Entry 5H7O (X-ray diffraction, 2.80 A resolution); this record covers chains D and E of the 6 polymer chains in the assembly.

# Chain D
Protein: Tubulin beta-2B chain
From: Bos taurus
UniProt: Q6B856 (TBB2B_BOVIN); residue numbers follow UniProt; this construct covers 1-445
Chain sequence (445 residues; numbered 1 to 445; the number before each row is that of its first residue):
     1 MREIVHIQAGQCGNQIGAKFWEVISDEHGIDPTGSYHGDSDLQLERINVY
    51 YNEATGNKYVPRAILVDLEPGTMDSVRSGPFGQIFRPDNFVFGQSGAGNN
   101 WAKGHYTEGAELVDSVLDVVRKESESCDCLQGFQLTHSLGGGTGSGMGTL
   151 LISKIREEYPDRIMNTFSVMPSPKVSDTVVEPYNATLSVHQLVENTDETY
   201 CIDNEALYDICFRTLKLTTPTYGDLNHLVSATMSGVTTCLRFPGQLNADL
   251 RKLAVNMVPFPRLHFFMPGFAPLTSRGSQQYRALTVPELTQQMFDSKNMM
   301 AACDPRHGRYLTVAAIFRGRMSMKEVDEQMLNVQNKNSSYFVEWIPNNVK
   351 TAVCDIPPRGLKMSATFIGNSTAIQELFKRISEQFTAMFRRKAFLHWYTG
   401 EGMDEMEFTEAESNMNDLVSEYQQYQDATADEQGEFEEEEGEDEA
Disordered / not traced: 274-283, 432-445
Residues lining bound ligands:
  - 7Q7 (2-(1H-indol-4-yl)-4-(3,4,5-trimethoxyphenyl)-1H-imidazo[4,5-c]pyridine): Val236, Cys239, Leu240, Leu246, Asn247, Ala248, Asp249, Lys252, Leu253, Asn256, Met257, Val313, Ala314, Ala315, Ile316, Asn347, Asn348, Val349, Lys350, Ala352, Ile368
  - GTP (guanosine-5'-triphosphate): Gly10, Gln11, Cys12, Gln15, Ile16, Asp67, Gly96, Ala97, Gly98, Asn99, Ser138, Gly140, Gly141, Gly142, Thr143, Gly144, Ser145, Val169, Pro171, Val175, Ser176, Glu181, Asn204, Leu207, Tyr222, Leu225, Asn226
Swiss-Prot annotation at these positions:
  - motif: Met1 to Ile4 (MREI motif)
  - binding site (GTP): Gln11, Glu69, Ser138, Gly142, Thr143, Gly144, Asn204, Asn226
  - binding site (Mg(2+)): Glu69
  - modified residue: Ser40 (Phosphoserine), Thr55 (Phosphothreonine), Lys58 (N6-acetyllysine), Ser172 (Phosphoserine), Thr285 (Phosphothreonine), Thr290 (Phosphothreonine), Arg318 (Omega-N-methylarginine), Glu438 (5-glutamyl polyglutamate)
  - cross-link (Glycyl lysine isopeptide (Lys-Gly)): Lys58 (interchain with G-Cter in ubiquitin), Lys324 (interchain with G-Cter in ubiquitin)

# Chain E
Protein: Stathmin-4
From: Rattus norvegicus
UniProt: P63043 (STMN4_RAT), isoform P63043-3; residues 5-145 here correspond to UniProt positions 76-216 (UniProt number = residue number + 71)
Chain sequence (143 residues; row label = number of the first residue in the row):
     3 MADMEVIELNKCTSGQSFEVILKPPSFDGVPEFNASLPRRRDPSLEEIQK
    53 KLEAAEERRKYQEAELLKHLAEKREHEREVIQKAIEENNNFIKMAKEKLA
   103 QKMESNKENREAHLAAMLERLQEKDKHAEEVRKNKELKEEASR
Disordered / not traced: 3-5, 29-43, 142-145
Construct notes: initiating methionine (3); expression tag (4)
Swiss-Prot annotation at these positions:
  - modified residue: Ser19 (Phosphoserine)

# How chain D and chain E interact
Pairs across the interface (22):
  Tyr106(D) - His129(E)  hydrogen bond
  Tyr106(D) - Ala130(E)  hydrophobic
  Tyr106(D) - Val133(E)  hydrophobic
  Tyr106(D) - Arg134(E)  hydrogen bond (backbone-side chain)
  Thr107(D) - Lys137(E)
  Ala110(D) - Arg134(E)
  Ser153(D) - Leu123(E)
  Lys154(D) - Asp127(E)  salt bridge
  Glu157(D) - Leu120(E)
  Glu157(D) - Leu123(E)
  Glu157(D) - Gln124(E)
  Glu157(D) - Asp127(E)
  Pro160(D) - Leu116(E)  hydrophobic
  Gln191(D) - Lys126(E)
  Asn195(D) - Leu123(E)
  Thr399(D) - Lys140(E)  hydrogen bond (backbone-side chain)
  Gly400(D) - Lys137(E)
  Glu401(D) - Val133(E)
  Glu401(D) - Lys137(E)  salt bridge
  Gly402(D) - Val133(E)
  Gly402(D) - Asn136(E)
  Glu407(D) - His129(E)  salt bridge
Other interface residues (no listed pair), chain D (17 interface residues in all): Arg156, Asp161, Met403
Other interface residues (no listed pair), chain E (15 interface residues in all): Arg112, Met119

# Summary
The interface between chain D and chain E involves 17 residues on one side and 15 on the other; the contacts
include 3 hydrogen bonds and 3 salt bridges. Polar contacts include Lys154(D)-Asp127(E), Glu401(D)-Lys137(E)
and Glu407(D)-His129(E). Bound to chain D: GTP and compound 7Q7.
Here chain D is Tubulin beta-2B chain (Bos taurus) and chain E is Stathmin-4 (Rattus norvegicus). Entry 5H7O
(Crystal structure of DJ-101 in complex with tubulin protein) was determined by X-ray diffraction.
